Entry 3GJ2 (X-ray diffraction, 1.90 A resolution); this record covers chain A.

Chain A:
Molecule: Green fluorescent protein
Source organism: Aequorea victoria
UniProtKB: P42212 (GFP_AEQVI); residue numbers follow UniProt; this construct covers 1-65, 68-230
Chain sequence (229 residues; row label = number of the first residue in the row; note: 2 numbers in that range are skipped by the numbering (no residue carries them; nothing is unmodelled there); numbering starts at 0):
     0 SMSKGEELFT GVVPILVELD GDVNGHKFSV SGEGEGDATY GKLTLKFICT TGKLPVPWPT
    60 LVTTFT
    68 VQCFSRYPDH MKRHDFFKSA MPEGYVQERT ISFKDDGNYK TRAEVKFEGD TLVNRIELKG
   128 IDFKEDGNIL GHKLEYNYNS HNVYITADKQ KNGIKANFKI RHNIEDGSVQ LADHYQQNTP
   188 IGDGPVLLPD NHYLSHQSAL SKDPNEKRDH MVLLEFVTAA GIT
Not modelled in the structure: 0-1
Sequence notes: expression tag (0); engineered mutation R80 (Gln in P42212), S99 (Phe in P42212), T153 (Met in P42212), A163 (Val in P42212), H203 (Thr in P42212)
Modified residues: T65 ({2-[(1R,2R)-1-amino-2-hydroxypropyl]-4-(4-hydroxybenzylidene)-5-oxo-4,5-dihydro-1H-imidazol-1-yl}acetic acid; CRO)
Glycans and other covalent adducts: covalent link T65-V68
Curated features (UniProtKB/Swiss-Prot):
  - mutagenesis: S30 (S30R: In mut1.28; shifts fluorescence lifetime from 3.03 to 2.76 ns; when associated with H-145. In mut2.2; shifts fluorescence lifetime from 3.03 to 1.94 ns; when associated with H-69 and H-145 ...), Y39 (Y39N: In EBFP1.2; shifts the excitation and emission spectra to shorter wavelengths and increases quantum yields compared to BFP; when associated with R-30; H-66; A-72; T-105; F-145; V-171 ...), F46 (F46L: In mut3.3; shifts fluorescence lifetime from 3.03 to 1.88 ns; when associated with R-30; H-69 and H-145. In R10-3 ...), F64 (F64L: In EGFP; increases fluorescence at warmer temperatures such as 37 degrees Celsius; when associated with T-65. In EBFP; gives rise to variants with blue fluorescence ...), V68 (V68L: In EYFP; leads to yellow fluorescence, folds faster and more efficiently at 37 degrees Celsius and has superior solubility and brightness; when associated with G-65; A-72 and Y-203 ...), Q69 (Q69H: In P4; leads to no detectable fluorescence. In mut2.2; shifts fluorescence lifetime from 3.03 to 1.94 ns; when associated with R-30 and H-145. In mut3.3 ...), S72 (S72A: Increases fluorescence at warmer temperatures such as 37 degrees Celsius. In GFPmut 3; highly fluorescent mutant when excited at 488 nm; when associated with G-65. In EYFP ...), K79 (K79R: In Topaz; shifts the major emission and exitation peak up to 20 nm; when associated with G-65; A-72 and Y-203), D103 (D103E: In mut1.27; shifts fluorescence lifetime from 3.03 to 2.85 ns; when associated with H-145), N105 (N105T: In EBFP1.2; shifts the excitation and emission spectra to shorter wavelengths and increases quantum yields compared to BFP; when associated with R-30; N-39; H-66; A-72; F-145; V-171 ...), I128 (I128V: In EBFP2.0; shifts the excitation and emission spectra to shorter wavelengths and increases quantum yields compared to BFP; when associated with R-30; N-39; H-66; A-72; T-105; F-145; I-150 ...), Y145 (Y145A: In Cerulean; leads to improved quantum yield, a higher extinction coefficient and is 2.5-fold brighter than ECFP; when associated with L-64; T-65; W-66; A-72; I-146; D-148; T-153 and A-163 ...), 17 further mutagenesis entries in UniProt

In short:
UniProt lists 29 mutagenesis sites.
Chain A is Green fluorescent protein (Aequorea victoria); the structure, Photoactivated state of PA-GFP, was
determined by X-ray diffraction, deposited together with 3GJ1.
